Entry 4U2B (X-ray diffraction, 1.70 A resolution); this record covers chain A.

Chain A:
Name: Carboxymethylenebutenolidase
Source organism: Pseudomonas knackmussii
Notes: EC 3.1.1.45
Reference sequence: P0A115 (CLCD_PSESB); residues 1-236 here = UniProt positions 1-236
Chain sequence (236 residues; row label = number of the first residue in the row):
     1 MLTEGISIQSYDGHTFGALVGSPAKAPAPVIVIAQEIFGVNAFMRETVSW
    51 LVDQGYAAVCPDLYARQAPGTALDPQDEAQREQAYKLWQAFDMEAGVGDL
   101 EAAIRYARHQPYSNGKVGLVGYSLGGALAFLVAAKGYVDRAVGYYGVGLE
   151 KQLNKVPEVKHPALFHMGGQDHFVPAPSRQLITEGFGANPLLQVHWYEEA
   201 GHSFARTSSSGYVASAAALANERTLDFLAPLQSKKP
Disordered / not traced: 234-236
Sequence notes: conflict Ala-79 (Arg in P0A115), Asn-154 (Lys in P0A115), Thr-224 (Arg in P0A115); engineered mutation Ser-123 (Cys in P0A115)
Swiss-Prot annotation at these positions:
  - active site: Asp-171, His-202

Summary:
From UniProt: active-site residues Asp-171 and His-202.
Chain A is Carboxymethylenebutenolidase (Pseudomonas knackmussii); the structure, Crystal structure of
dienelactone hydrolase (C123S) at 1.70 A resolution, was determined by X-ray diffraction together with 4U2C,
4U2D, 4U2E, 4U2F and 4U2G from the same study.
